Entry 4MGT (X-ray diffraction, 2.60 A resolution); this record covers chains A and B of the 3 polymer chains in the assembly.

# Chain A
Name: Alpha-ketoglutarate-dependent dioxygenase alkB homolog 2
From: Homo sapiens
Notes: EC 1.14.11.33
UniProtKB: Q6NS38 (ALKB2_HUMAN); numbering as in UniProt (aligned over 56-258)
Chain sequence (205 residues; row label = number of the first residue in the row):
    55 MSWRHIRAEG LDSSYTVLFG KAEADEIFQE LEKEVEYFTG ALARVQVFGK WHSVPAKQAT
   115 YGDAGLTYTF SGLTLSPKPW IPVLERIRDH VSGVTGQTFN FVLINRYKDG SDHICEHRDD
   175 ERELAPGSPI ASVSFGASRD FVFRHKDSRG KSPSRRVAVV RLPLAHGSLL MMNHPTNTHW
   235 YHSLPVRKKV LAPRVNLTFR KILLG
Not modelled in the structure: 180-181, 203-206
Construct notes: initiating methionine (55); conflict Ser-67 (Cys in Q6NS38), Ser-165 (Cys in Q6NS38), Cys-169 (Gly in Q6NS38), Ser-192 (Cys in Q6NS38); engineered mutation Ala-110 (Arg in Q6NS38); expression tag (259)
Ion coordination: Mg2+ near Asp-173 (its only coordinating residue here)
Swiss-Prot annotation at these positions:
  - binding site (substrate): Phe-102 to Lys-104, Tyr-122 to Phe-124, Asp-174
  - binding site (2-oxoglutarate): Asn-159, Tyr-161, His-171, His-236, Arg-248, Thr-252, Arg-254
  - binding site (Fe cation): His-171, Asp-173, His-236
  - mutagenesis: Val-101 to Gly-103 (Strong decrease of activity toward N1-methyladenine adduct in both ssDNA and dsDNA substrates), Val-101 (V101A: Decreases activity toward N1-methyladenine adduct in ssDNA. Has no effect on lesion repair in dsDNA; V101G: Loss of activity toward N1-methyladenine adduct in either ssDNA or dsDNA ...), Phe-102 (F102A: Strong decrease of activity toward N1-methyladenine adduct. Loss of activity toward N1-methyladenine adduct in either ssDNA or dsDNA; when associated with G-101), Tyr-122 (Y122A: Decreases activity toward N1-methyladenine adduct in either ssDNA or dsDNA), Phe-124 (F124A: Loss of activity toward N1-methyladenine adduct in either ssDNA or dsDNA), Ser-125 (S125A: Strong decrease of activity toward N1-methyladenine adduct in ssDNA. Has no effect on lesion repair in dsDNA), Asp-173 (D173A: Loss of activity associated with decreased rDNA transcription), Glu-175 (E175A: Loss of activity), His-236 (H236A: Decreases activity)

# Chain B
Molecule: DNA1
Sequence (14 nucleotides; row label = number of the first residue in the row):
    10 TCGACAGTGA GACA

# Chain A / chain B interface
Pairs across the interface (4; chain A residue first):
  Arg-98(A) / DT10(B)  hydrogen bond to the base
  Trp-105(A) / DT10(B)  base contact
  His-106(A) / DT10(B)  base contact
  Cys-169(A) / DC14(B)  base contact
Also at the interface, not in a pair above, chain A (8 interface residues in all): Ser-107, Phe-124, Ser-125, His-167
Also at the interface, not in a pair above, chain B (4 interface residues in all): DG12, DA13

# Overview
Chain A and chain B form an interface of 8 and 4 residues respectively; the contacts include 1 hydrogen bond.
The hydrogen-bonded pair is Arg-98(A)/DT10(B). UniProt lists 7 substrate-binding residues, 7 residues binding
2-oxoglutarate, 3 Fe cation-binding residues and 9 mutagenesis sites on chain A.
Here chain A is Alpha-ketoglutarate-dependent dioxygenase alkB homolog 2 (Homo sapiens) and chain B is DNA1.
Entry 4MGT (ALKBH2 R110A cross-linked to undamaged dsDNA) was determined by X-ray diffraction (same
publication as 4MG2).
